Entry 2BSQ (X-ray diffraction, 3.00 A resolution); this record covers chains B and F of the 10 polymer chains in the assembly.

== Chain B ==
Name: Trafficking protein B
Source organism: Neisseria gonorrhoeae
Notes: fragment: pin domain, residues 1-139
UniProtKB: Q5F882 (Q5F882_NEIG1); residues 1-139 here = UniProt positions 1-139
Sequence (146 residues; row label = number of the first residue in the row):
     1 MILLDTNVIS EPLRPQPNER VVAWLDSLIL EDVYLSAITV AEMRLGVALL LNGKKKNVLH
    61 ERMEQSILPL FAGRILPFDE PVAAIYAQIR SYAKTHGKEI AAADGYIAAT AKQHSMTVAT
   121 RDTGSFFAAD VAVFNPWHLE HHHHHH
Not modelled in the structure: 142-146
Differences from the reference sequence: engineered mutation Leu139 (Asp in Q5F882)
UniProt features mapped onto this chain:
  - binding site (Mg(2+)): Asp5, Asp104

== Chain F ==
Name: Trafficking protein A
Source organism: Neisseria gonorrhoeae
Notes: fragment: dna-binding protein, residues 2-78
UniProtKB: Q5F881 (Q5F881_NEIG1); numbering as in UniProt (aligned over 2-78)
Sequence (77 residues; numbered 2 to 78; the number before each row is that of its first residue):
     2 ASVVIRNLSE ATHNAIKFRA RAAGRSTEAE IRLILDNIAK AQQTVRLGSM LASIGQEIGG
    62 VELEDVRGRN TDNEVSL
Not modelled in the structure: 67-78
UniProt features mapped onto this chain:
  - mutagenesis: Arg7 (R7A: Loss of DNA-binding, still binds FitB)

== Chain B / chain F interface ==
Contacting residue pairs (37):
  Thr6(B) with Glu65(F)
  Ile9(B) with Leu52(F)
  Ser10(B) with Leu64(F)
  Pro12(B) with Gly49(F); Leu52(F), hydrophobic; Ala53(F)
  Leu13(B) with Gly61(F); Val62(F), hydrogen bond (backbone-backbone); Leu64(F), hydrophobic
  Arg14(B) with Val62(F); Glu63(F), salt bridge
  Pro15(B) with Gln57(F); Val62(F)
  Pro17(B) with Gln57(F)
  Val22(B) with Gly49(F); Ser50(F)
  Leu25(B) with Leu48(F); Gly49(F)
  Asp26(B) with Arg47(F), salt bridge; Leu48(F); Gly49(F), hydrogen bond (side chain-backbone); Ser50(F), hydrogen bond
  Glu42(B) with Glu65(F)
  Met43(B) with Leu64(F)
  Lys55(B) with Ile59(F), hydrogen bond (side chain-backbone); Gly61(F), hydrogen bond (side chain-backbone); Val62(F)
  Val58(B) with Ile59(F), hydrophobic
  Leu59(B) with Ile59(F), hydrophobic
  Arg62(B) with Ile55(F); Glu58(F), salt bridge
  Met63(B) with Leu64(F), hydrophobic
  Ile67(B) with Leu52(F), hydrophobic; Ile55(F), hydrophobic
  Leu70(B) with Val46(F), hydrophobic; Met51(F), hydrophobic
  Phe71(B) with Leu48(F), hydrophobic
Also at the interface, not in a pair above, chain B (26 interface residues in all): Leu4, Leu30, Gly46, Val47, Ser66
Also at the interface, not in a pair above, chain F (20 interface residues in all): Gly56, Gly60, Asp66

== Summary ==
Chain B and chain F form an interface of 26 and 20 residues respectively; the contacts include 5 hydrogen
bonds and 3 salt bridges. Polar contacts include Arg14(B)-Glu63(F), Asp26(B)-Arg47(F) and Arg62(B)-Glu58(F).
Chain B is Trafficking protein B and chain F is Trafficking protein A, both from Neisseria gonorrhoeae; the
structure, FitAB bound to DNA, was determined by X-ray diffraction together with 2H1C and 2H1O from the same
study.
